PDB entry 5HOK | X-ray diffraction, 1.70 A resolution | chain A

== Chain A ==
Protein: Magnetosome protein MamB
Source organism: Magnetospira sp. QH-2
UniProt: W6KHH6 (W6KHH6_9PROT); residue numbers follow UniProt; this construct covers 213-293
Amino-acid sequence (85 residues; numbered 209 to 293; the number before each row is that of its first residue):
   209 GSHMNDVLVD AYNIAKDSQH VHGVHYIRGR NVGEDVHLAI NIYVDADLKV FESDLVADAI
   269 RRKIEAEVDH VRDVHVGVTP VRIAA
Unresolved in the structure: 209, 293
Sequence notes: expression tag (209-212); engineered mutation A247 (Asp in W6KHH6)
Swiss-Prot annotation at these positions:
  - binding site (Zn(2+)): H245, H283

== Overview ==
UniProt lists Zn2+-binding residues H245 and H283.
Chain A is Magnetosome protein MamB (Magnetospira sp. QH-2); the structure, MamB-CTD mutant - D247A, was
determined by X-ray diffraction together with 5HO1 and 5HO5 from the same study.
